4NB4 - chains A and B; structure by X-ray diffraction, 2.25 A resolution.

# Chain A (and B)
Name: Type II pantothenate kinase
From: Staphylococcus aureus
Notes: EC 2.7.1.33; chain B of this document is another copy of the same molecule, construct and numbering; everything in this record applies to it too
UniProtKB: Q6G7I0 (COAW_STAAS); numbering as in UniProt (aligned over 1-267)
Chain sequence (285 residues; each row starts with the number of its first residue; numbers below 1 keep their minus sign (Met-17 is residue -17)):
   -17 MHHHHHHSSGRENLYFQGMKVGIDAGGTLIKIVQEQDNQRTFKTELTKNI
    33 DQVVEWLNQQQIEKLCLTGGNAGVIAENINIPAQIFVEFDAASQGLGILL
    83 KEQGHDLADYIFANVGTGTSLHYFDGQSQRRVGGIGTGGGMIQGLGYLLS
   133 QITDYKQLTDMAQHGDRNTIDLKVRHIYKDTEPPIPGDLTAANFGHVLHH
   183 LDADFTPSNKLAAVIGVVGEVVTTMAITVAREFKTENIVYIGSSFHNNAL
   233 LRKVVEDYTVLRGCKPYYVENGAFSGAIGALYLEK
Disordered / not traced: -17 to 0, 185-186 (chain B: -17 to 0, 161, 267)
Small-molecule neighbours:
  - ADP: Asp6, Gly8, Gly9, Thr10, Leu11, Lys13, Leu28, Glu70, Val97, Gly98, Thr99, Gly121, Gly122, Gln125, Tyr137, Gly224, Ser225, Ser226, His228
  - SH3 (N-[2-(1,3-benzodioxol-5-yl)ethyl]-N~3~-[(2R)-2-hydroxy-3,3-dimethyl-4-(phosphonooxy)butanoyl]-beta-alaninamide), molecule 1: Gly8, Gly9, Glu70, Phe71, Gly98, Thr99, Gly100, Thr101, Ser102, Arg113, Gly116, Ile117, Gly118
  - SH3, molecule 2: Val156, Ile159, Ile167, Asp170, Leu171, Thr172, Ala173, Glu202, Thr206, Tyr240
UniProt features mapped onto this chain:
  - active site: Glu70 (Proton acceptor)
  - binding site (ATP): Asp6 to Lys13, Thr99, Gly121 to Gln125, Tyr137, Ser225
  - mutagenesis: Asp6 (D6A: Abolishes enzymatic activity. Fails to bind ATP), Thr10 (T10A: Very low enzymatic activity. Still binds ATP), Leu11 (L11A: Less active protein), Lys13 (K13A: Abolishes enzymatic activity. Fails to bind ATP), Glu70 (E70A: Abolishes enzymatic activity), Tyr137 (Y137A: Very low enzymatic activity), Leu263 (L263P: Very low enzymatic activity)

# Interface between chain A and chain B
Pairs across the interface (88):
  Gly9(A) with Ile159(B)
  Gly52(A) with Ile159(B); Tyr160(B); Thr163(B)
  Asn53(A) with Ile159(B)
  Gly55(A) with Thr163(B)
  Val69(A) with Pro166(B), hydrophobic
  Glu70(A) with Tyr160(B), hydrogen bond
  Phe71(A) with Pro166(B), hydrophobic; Ile167(B), hydrophobic
  Thr99(A) with Leu154(B); Ala174(B)
  Gly100(A) with Ala173(B)
  Arg113(A) with Ile167(B)
  Val114(A) with Arg213(B), hydrogen bond (backbone-side chain)
  Gly116(A) with Thr206(B)
  Ile117(A) with Glu202(B); Val203(B), hydrophobic; Thr206(B)
  Gly118(A) with Ala173(B); Ala174(B); Asn175(B), hydrogen bond (backbone-backbone)
  Thr119(A) with Asn175(B); Val199(B); Val203(B)
  Gly122(A) with Phe176(B)
  Met123(A) with Asn175(B)
  Gln125(A) with Leu180(B)
  Gly126(A) with Phe176(B); Val179(B)
  Leu127(A) with Leu127(B), hydrophobic; Phe176(B)
  Tyr129(A) with Val179(B), hydrophobic; Leu183(B)
  Leu130(A) with Leu131(B), hydrophobic; Phe176(B), hydrophobic; Val179(B), hydrophobic; Phe187(B), hydrophobic
  Leu131(A) with Leu130(B), hydrophobic; Leu131(B), hydrophobic
  Leu154(A) with Thr99(B)
  Ile159(A) with Gly52(B); Asn53(B)
  Tyr160(A) with Gly52(B); Glu70(B), hydrogen bond
  Lys161(A) with Asn53(B), hydrogen bond
  Thr163(A) with Gly52(B), hydrogen bond (side chain-backbone); Gly55(B)
  Pro166(A) with Val69(B), hydrophobic; Phe71(B), hydrophobic
  Ile167(A) with Arg113(B)
  Ala173(A) with Gly100(B); Gly118(B)
  Ala174(A) with Thr99(B); Gly118(B)
  Asn175(A) with Gly118(B), hydrogen bond (backbone-backbone); Thr119(B); Met123(B)
  Phe176(A) with Gly122(B); Gly126(B); Leu127(B); Leu130(B), hydrophobic
  Gly177(A) with Gly122(B)
  Val179(A) with Gly126(B); Tyr129(B), hydrophobic
  Leu180(A) with Gln125(B)
  Leu183(A) with Tyr129(B)
  Phe187(A) with Leu130(B), hydrophobic
  Val199(A) with Thr119(B); Met123(B), hydrophobic
  Glu202(A) with Ile117(B)
  Val203(A) with Ile117(B), hydrophobic; Thr119(B); Val203(B), hydrophobic
  Thr206(A) with Gly116(B); Ile117(B); Met207(B)
  Met207(A) with Thr206(B)
  Thr210(A) with Met207(B); Thr210(B); Val211(B); Glu214(B)
  Val211(A) with Thr210(B)
  Arg213(A) with Val114(B), hydrogen bond (side chain-backbone); Glu214(B), salt bridge
  Glu214(A) with Thr210(B); Arg213(B), salt bridge; Glu214(B)
Interface residues without a listed pair, chain A (52 interface residues in all): Gly51, Thr101, Thr135, Lys192
Interface residues without a listed pair, chain B (53 interface residues in all): Gly9, Gly51, Val56, Thr101, Thr135, Gly177, Lys192, Phe215

# Overview
Chain A and chain B form an interface of 52 and 53 residues respectively, with 8 hydrogen bonds and 2 salt
bridges. Among the polar pairs are Arg213(A)-Glu214(B), Glu70(A)-Tyr160(B) and Val114(A)-Arg213(B). Bound to
chain A: ADP and compound SH3.
Both chains are Type II pantothenate kinase (Staphylococcus aureus). Entry 4NB4 (Pantothenamide-bound
Pantothenate kinase from Staphylococcus aureus) was determined by X-ray diffraction, deposited together with
4NE2.
